PDB entry 5OQ3 | X-ray diffraction, 1.35 A resolution | chain A

[Chain A]
Protein: Cwp19
Source organism: Clostridioides difficile
Notes: EC 3.5.1.28
UniProt: L7PGA3 (L7PGA3_CLODI); residue numbers follow UniProt; this construct covers 27-401
Sequence (396 residues; numbered 6 to 401; the number before each row is that of its first residue):
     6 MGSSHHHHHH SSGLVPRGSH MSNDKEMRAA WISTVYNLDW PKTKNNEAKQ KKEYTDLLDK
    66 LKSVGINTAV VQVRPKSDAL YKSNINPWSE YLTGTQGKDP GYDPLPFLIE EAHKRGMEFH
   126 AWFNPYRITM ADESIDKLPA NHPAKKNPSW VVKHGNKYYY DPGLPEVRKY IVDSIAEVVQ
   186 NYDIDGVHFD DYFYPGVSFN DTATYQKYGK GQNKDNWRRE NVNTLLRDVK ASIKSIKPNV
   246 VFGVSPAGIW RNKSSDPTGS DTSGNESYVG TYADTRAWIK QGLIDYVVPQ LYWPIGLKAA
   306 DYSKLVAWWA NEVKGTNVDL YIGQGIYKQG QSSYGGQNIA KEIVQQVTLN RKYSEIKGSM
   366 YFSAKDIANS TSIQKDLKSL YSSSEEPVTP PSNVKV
Disordered / not traced: 6-29, 388-401
Construct notes: initiating methionine (6); expression tag (7-26)
Reported in the primary citation:
  - catalytic residues: R132, D196 (proposed by the authors, not directly observed)

[In short]
From the paper: catalytic residues R132 and D196.
Chain A is Cwp19 (Clostridioides difficile); the structure, High resolution structure of the functional region
of Cwp19 from Clostridium difficile, was determined by X-ray diffraction together with 5OQ2 from the same
study.
